PDB entry 1VBB | X-ray diffraction, 2.80 A resolution | chains 0 and 4 of the 5 polymer chains in the assembly

[Chain 0]
Molecule: Poliovirus type 3
Source organism: Poliovirus type 3 (strains P3/LEON/37 AND P3/LEON 12A[1]B)
Chain sequence (4 residues; each row starts with the number of its first residue):
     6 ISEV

[Chain 4]
Molecule: Poliovirus type 3
Source organism: Poliovirus type 3 (strains P3/LEON/37 AND P3/LEON 12A[1]B)
UniProt: P03302 (POLG_POL3L); residues 2-69 here correspond to UniProt positions 1-68 (UniProt number = residue number - 1)
Chain sequence (68 residues; each row starts with the number of its first residue):
     2 GAQVSSQKVG AHENSNRAYG GSTINYTTIN YYKDSASNAA SKQDYSQDPS KFTEPLKDVL
    62 IKTAPALN
Unresolved in the structure: 17-22

[Chain 0 / chain 4 interface]
Pairs across the interface (7):
  Ile6(0) with Ala3(4)
  Ser7(0) with Ala3(4), hydrogen bond (backbone-backbone); Gln4(4), hydrogen bond (backbone-side chain)
  Glu8(0) with Val5(4)
  Val9(0) with Gln4(4); Val5(4), hydrogen bond (backbone-backbone); Ser6(4)

[In short]
The chain 0/chain 4 interface involves 4 residues from each chain, with 3 hydrogen bonds. Among the polar
pairs are Ser7(0)-Gln4(4), Ser7(0)-Ala3(4) and Val9(0)-Val5(4).
Chain 0 is Poliovirus type 3 and chain 4 is Poliovirus type 3, both from Poliovirus type 3 (strains P3/LEON/37
AND P3/LEON 12A[1]B); the structure, Poliovirus (type 3, sabin strain) (P3/sabin, P3/leon/12A(1)B) complexed
with R80633, was determined by X-ray diffraction, deposited together with 1VBA, 1VBC, 1VBD and 1VBE.
